PDB entry 8OUH | electron microscopy, 2.62 A resolution | chains C and B of the 4 polymer chains in the assembly

# Chain C (and B)
Name: Neutral amino acid transporter B(0)
From: Homo sapiens
Notes: chain B of this document is another copy of the same molecule, construct and numbering; everything in this record applies to it too
UniProtKB: Q15758 (AAAT_HUMAN); residues 1-541 here = UniProt positions 1-541
Sequence (562 residues; row label = number of the first residue in the row; numbers below 1 keep their minus sign (Met-20 is residue -20)):
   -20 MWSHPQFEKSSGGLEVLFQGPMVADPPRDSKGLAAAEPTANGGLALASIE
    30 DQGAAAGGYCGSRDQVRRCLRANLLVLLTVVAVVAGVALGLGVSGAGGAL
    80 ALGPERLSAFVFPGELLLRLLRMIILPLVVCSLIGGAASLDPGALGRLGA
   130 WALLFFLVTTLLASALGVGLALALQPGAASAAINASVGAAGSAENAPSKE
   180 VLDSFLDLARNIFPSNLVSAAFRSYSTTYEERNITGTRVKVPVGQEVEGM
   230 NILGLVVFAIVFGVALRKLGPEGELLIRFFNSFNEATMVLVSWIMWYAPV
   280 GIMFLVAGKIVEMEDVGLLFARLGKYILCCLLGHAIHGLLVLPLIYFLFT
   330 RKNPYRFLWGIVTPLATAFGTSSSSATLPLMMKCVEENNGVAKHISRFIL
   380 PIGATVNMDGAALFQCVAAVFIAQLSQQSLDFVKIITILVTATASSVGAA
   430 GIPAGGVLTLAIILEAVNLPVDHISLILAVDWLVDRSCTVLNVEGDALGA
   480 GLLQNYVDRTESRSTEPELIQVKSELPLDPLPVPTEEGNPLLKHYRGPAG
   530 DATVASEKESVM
Unresolved in the structure: -20 to 42, 123-176, 296-541 (chain B: -20 to 42, 158-174, 489-541)
Differences from the reference sequence: initiating methionine (-20); expression tag (-19 to 0)
Curated features (UniProtKB/Swiss-Prot):
  - binding site (Na(+)): Gly382, Thr384, Asn386, Asn471, Asp475
  - modified residue: Met1 (N-acetylmethionine), Ser493 (Phosphoserine), Thr494 (Phosphothreonine), Ser503 (Phosphoserine), Ser535 (Phosphoserine), Ser539 (Phosphoserine)
  - glycosylation (N-linked (GlcNAc...) asparagine): Asn163, Asn212

# Chain C / chain B interface
Contacting residue pairs (51; chain C residue first):
  Pro83(C) with Val220(B), hydrophobic
  Glu84(C) with Leu181(B)
  Arg85(C) with Leu181(B)
  Ser87(C) with Pro221(B)
  Phe91(C) with Leu185(B); Ala188(B), hydrophobic; Arg189(B)
  Glu94(C) with Arg189(B), salt bridge
  Leu95(C) with Phe192(B), hydrophobic
  Arg98(C) with Arg189(B), hydrogen bond (side chain-backbone); Phe192(B), hydrogen bond (side chain-backbone); Pro193(B); Ser194(B); Tyr204(B)
  Leu99(C) with Phe192(B), hydrophobic
  Arg101(C) with Ser194(B), hydrogen bond
  Met102(C) with Pro193(B); Ser194(B); Leu196(B), hydrophobic
  Leu105(C) with Val197(B), hydrophobic
  Val197(C) with Val197(B)
  Ala200(C) with Asn195(B), hydrogen bond (backbone-side chain); Val197(B), hydrophobic
  Phe201(C) with Asn195(B); Ser198(B); Phe201(B), hydrophobic; Arg202(B)
  Glu227(C) with Arg202(B), salt bridge
  Met229(C) with Asn195(B)
  Leu254(C) with Leu254(B), hydrophobic
  Arg257(C) with Leu254(B)
  Phe258(C) with Leu254(B); Leu255(B), hydrophobic
  Ser261(C) with Glu251(B), hydrogen bond (side chain-backbone); Leu255(B)
  Phe262(C) with Phe241(B), hydrophobic; Leu255(B)
  Ala265(C) with Phe241(B), hydrophobic; Leu245(B), hydrophobic; Leu248(B)
  Val268(C) with Ala244(B), hydrophobic; Lys247(B); Leu248(B), hydrophobic
  Leu269(C) with Phe237(B), hydrophobic; Val240(B), hydrophobic; Phe241(B), hydrophobic; Ala244(B), hydrophobic
  Trp272(C) with Val240(B); Val243(B), hydrophobic; Ala244(B); Lys247(B)
Other interface residues (no listed pair), chain C (29 interface residues in all): Ala88, Glu264, Thr266
Other interface residues (no listed pair), chain B (28 interface residues in all): Phe258

# Summary
The interface between chain C and chain B involves 29 residues on one side and 28 on the other; the contacts
include 5 hydrogen bonds and 2 salt bridges. Among the polar pairs are Glu94(C)-Arg189(B), Glu227(C)-Arg202(B)
and Arg98(C)-Arg189(B).
Chain C and chain B are both Neutral amino acid transporter B(0) (Homo sapiens); the structure, Complex of
human ASCT2 with Syncytin-1, was determined by electron microscopy (same publication as 8OUD, 8OUI and 8OUJ).
